Entry 4Y6V (X-ray diffraction, 2.80 A resolution); this record covers chains M and b of the 30 polymer chains in the assembly.

== Chain M ==
Name: Proteasome subunit beta type-7
Organism: Saccharomyces cerevisiae
Notes: EC 3.4.25.1
UniProtKB: P30657 (PSB7_YEAST); residues -12 to 233 here correspond to UniProt positions 21-266 (UniProt number = residue number + 33)
Amino-acid sequence (246 residues; numbered -12 to 233; the number before each row is that of its first residue; numbers below 1 keep their minus sign (Thr-12 is residue -12)):
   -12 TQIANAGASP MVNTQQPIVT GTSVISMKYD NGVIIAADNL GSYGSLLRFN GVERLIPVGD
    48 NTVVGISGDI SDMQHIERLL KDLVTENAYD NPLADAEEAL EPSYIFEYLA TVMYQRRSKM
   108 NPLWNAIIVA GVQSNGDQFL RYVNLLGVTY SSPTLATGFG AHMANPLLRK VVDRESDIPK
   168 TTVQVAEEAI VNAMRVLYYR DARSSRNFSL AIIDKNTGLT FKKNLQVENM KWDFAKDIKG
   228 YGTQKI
Disordered / not traced: -12 to 0

== Chain b ==
Name: Proteasome subunit beta type-1
Organism: Saccharomyces cerevisiae
Notes: EC 3.4.25.1
UniProtKB: P38624 (PSB1_YEAST); residues 1-196 here correspond to UniProt positions 20-215 (UniProt number = residue number + 19)
Amino-acid sequence (196 residues; numbered 1 to 196; the number before each row is that of its first residue):
     1 TSIMAVTFKD GVILGADSRT TTGAYIANRV TDKLTRVHDK IWCCRSGSAA DTQAIADIVQ
    61 YHLELYTSQY GTPSTETAAS VFKELCYENK DNLTAGIIVA GYDDKNKGEV YTIPLGGSVH
   121 KLPYAIAGSG STFIYGYCDK NFRENMSKEE TVDFIKHSLS QAIKWDGSSG GVIRMVVLTA
   181 AGVERLIFYP DEYEQL
UniProt features mapped onto this chain:
  - active site: Thr1 (Nucleophile)

== Interface between chain M and chain b ==
Pairs across the interface (64):
  Ser32(M) - Trp165(b)
  Ser32(M) - Asp166(b)
  Ser32(M) - Gly167(b)  hydrogen bond (backbone-backbone)
  Leu33(M) - Phe133(b)  hydrophobic
  Leu33(M) - Trp165(b)
  Leu34(M) - Lys164(b)
  Leu34(M) - Trp165(b)  hydrogen bond (backbone-backbone)
  Leu34(M) - Asp166(b)
  Leu34(M) - Gly167(b)
  Arg35(M) - Trp165(b)
  Asn37(M) - Trp165(b)
  Phe146(M) - Ala24(b)  hydrophobic
  Phe146(M) - Tyr25(b)
  Tyr185(M) - Glu194(b)  hydrogen bond
  Tyr186(M) - Ile26(b)
  Tyr186(M) - Arg29(b)
  Arg187(M) - Ala24(b)
  Arg187(M) - Tyr25(b)
  Arg187(M) - Ile26(b)  hydrogen bond (backbone-backbone)
  Arg187(M) - Ala27(b)  hydrogen bond (side chain-backbone)
  Arg187(M) - Asn28(b)
  Asp188(M) - Ala24(b)
  Asp188(M) - Ile26(b)
  Ala189(M) - Arg19(b)
  Ala189(M) - Thr21(b)
  Ala189(M) - Ala24(b)  hydrogen bond (backbone-backbone)
  Ala189(M) - Ile26(b)
  Ala189(M) - Gly167(b)
  Arg190(M) - Ala24(b)
  Arg193(M) - Asp191(b)  salt bridge
  Arg193(M) - Glu194(b)  salt bridge
  Lys218(M) - Arg29(b)  hydrogen bond (backbone-side chain)
  Trp219(M) - Arg29(b)
  Trp219(M) - Gly171(b)
  Trp219(M) - Val172(b)  hydrophobic
  Trp219(M) - Tyr189(b)
  Trp219(M) - Pro190(b)
  Asp220(M) - Tyr189(b)  hydrogen bond
  Phe221(M) - Arg29(b)
  Phe221(M) - Val30(b)  hydrophobic
  Ala222(M) - Val30(b)  hydrophobic
  Ala222(M) - Arg174(b)  hydrogen bond (backbone-side chain)
  Ala222(M) - Ile187(b)  hydrophobic
  Lys223(M) - Ile187(b)
  Lys223(M) - Tyr189(b)
  Ile225(M) - Val30(b)  hydrophobic
  Ile225(M) - Arg174(b)
  Lys226(M) - Asp32(b)
  Lys226(M) - Arg185(b)
  Gly227(M) - Asp32(b)  hydrogen bond (backbone-side chain)
  Tyr228(M) - Thr35(b)
  Tyr228(M) - Arg45(b)
  Tyr228(M) - Gln53(b)  hydrogen bond (side chain-backbone)
  Tyr228(M) - Ala56(b)
  Tyr228(M) - Asp57(b)  hydrogen bond
  Gln231(M) - Asp32(b)
  Gln231(M) - Leu34(b)
  Gln231(M) - Thr35(b)
  Gln231(M) - Arg36(b)  hydrogen bond (side chain-backbone)
  Gln231(M) - Trp42(b)
  Gln231(M) - Arg185(b)
  Ile233(M) - Arg36(b)
  Ile233(M) - Trp42(b)
  Ile233(M) - Arg185(b)  hydrogen bond (backbone-side chain)
Other interface residues (no listed pair), chain M (27 interface residues in all): Met150, Met217
Other interface residues (no listed pair), chain b (35 interface residues in all): Ile163, Ser168, Val183

== In short ==
27 residues of chain M face 35 of chain b across their interface; the contacts include 14 hydrogen bonds and 2
salt bridges. Polar pairs include Arg193(M)-Asp191(b), Arg193(M)-Glu194(b) and Tyr185(M)-Glu194(b). Curated
annotation (UniProt) lists active-site residue Thr1(b) on chain b.
Chain M is Proteasome subunit beta type-7 and chain b is Proteasome subunit beta type-1, both from
Saccharomyces cerevisiae; the structure, Yeast 20S proteasome in complex with Ac-PAE-ep, was determined by
X-ray diffraction, deposited together with 4Y69, 4Y6A, 4Y6Z, 4Y70, 4Y74, 4Y75 and 34 further entries.
